PDB entry 3SDX | X-ray diffraction, 3.12 A resolution | chains E and F of the 4 polymer chains in the assembly

Chain E:
Molecule: NKT TCR Valpha24 chain
Source organism: Homo sapiens
Chain sequence (204 residues; each row starts with the number of its first residue):
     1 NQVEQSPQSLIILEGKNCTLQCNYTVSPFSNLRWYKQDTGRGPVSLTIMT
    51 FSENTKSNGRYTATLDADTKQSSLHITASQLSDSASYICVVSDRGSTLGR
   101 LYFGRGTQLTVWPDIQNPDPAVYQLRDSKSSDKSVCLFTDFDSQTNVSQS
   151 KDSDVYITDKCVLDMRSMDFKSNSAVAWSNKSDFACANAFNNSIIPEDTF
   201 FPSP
Unresolved in the structure: 129-133, 151-152, 204
Disulfide bonds: Cys22-Cys89, Cys136-Cys186
Residues lining bound ligands: GCY (N-[(2S,3R)-1-(beta-D-galactopyranosyloxy)-3-hydroxyoctadec-4-en-2-yl]tetracosanamide): Pro28, Phe29, Ser30, Phe51, Arg94, Gly95

Chain F:
Molecule: NKT TCR autoreactive-Vbeta11 chain
Source organism: Homo sapiens
Chain sequence (247 residues; row label = number of the first residue in the row):
     1 EADIYQTPRYLVIGTGKKITLECSQTMGHDKMYWYQQDPGMELHLIHYSY
    51 GVNSTEKGDLSSESTVSRIRTEHFPLTLESARPSHTSQYLCASSEFGGTE
   101 RTQETQYFGPGTRLLVLEDLKNVFPPEVAVFEPSEAEISHTQKATLVCLA
   151 TGFYPDHVELSWWVNGKEVHSGVCTDPQPLKEQPALNDSRYALSSRLRVS
   201 ATFWQNPRNHFRCQVQFYGLSENDEWTQDRAKPVTQIVSAEAWGRAD
Unresolved in the structure: 1, 98-101
Disulfide bonds: Cys23-Cys91, Cys148-Cys213

How chain E and chain F interact:
Inter-chain disulfides: Cys161(E)-Cys174(F)
Contacting residue pairs (70; chain E residue first):
  Asn1(E) with Glu42(F), hydrogen bond
  Arg33(E) with Glu104(F); Gln106(F)
  Tyr35(E) with Gln106(F), hydrogen bond; Phe108(F), hydrophobic
  Gln37(E) with Gln37(F), hydrogen bond; Leu90(F)
  Gly40(E) with Gln88(F)
  Gly42(E) with Leu90(F); Gly109(F)
  Pro43(E) with Phe108(F)
  Ile48(E) with Glu104(F); Thr105(F)
  Gly95(E) with Phe96(F)
  Thr97(E) with Lys31(F), hydrogen bond (backbone-side chain); Tyr50(F); Glu104(F)
  Leu101(E) with Gln106(F)
  Phe103(E) with Tyr35(F); Glu42(F); Leu43(F), hydrophobic
  Gly104(E) with Glu42(F)
  Arg105(E) with Gly40(F); Met41(F)
  Asp119(E) with His140(F), salt bridge
  Tyr123(E) with Ser134(F); Ala136(F); Glu137(F); Thr141(F)
  Gln124(E) with Ser134(F)
  Leu125(E) with Glu132(F); Pro133(F); Ser134(F); Val147(F), hydrophobic
  Arg126(E) with Phe131(F); Glu132(F), hydrogen bond (backbone-backbone)
  Asp127(E) with Val130(F); Phe131(F)
  Ser134(E) with Phe131(F)
  Val135(E) with Phe131(F), hydrophobic; Leu149(F), hydrophobic
  Leu137(E) with Thr145(F)
  Asp140(E) with Thr141(F); Arg198(F), salt bridge
  Tyr156(E) with Glu182(F), hydrogen bond (side chain-backbone)
  Ile157(E) with Leu180(F)
  Thr158(E) with Asp176(F); Ser194(F)
  Cys161(E) with Cys174(F), disulfide; Thr175(F); Arg196(F)
  Val162(E) with Cys174(F), hydrogen bond (backbone-side chain)
  Leu163(E) with Gly172(F); Arg196(F); Arg198(F)
  Asp164(E) with Ser171(F); Gly172(F), hydrogen bond (backbone-backbone)
  Met165(E) with Ser171(F); Arg198(F)
  Arg166(E) with His170(F); Ser171(F), hydrogen bond (backbone-side chain)
  Met168(E) with Ser200(F)
  Phe170(E) with Lys143(F); Arg198(F)
  Ser172(E) with Arg198(F), hydrogen bond
  Ser174(E) with Arg196(F), hydrogen bond (backbone-side chain)
  Trp178(E) with Leu149(F), hydrophobic; Ala192(F), hydrophobic
  Phe200(E) with His140(F)
  Pro202(E) with Ala136(F), hydrophobic
Also at the interface, not in a pair above, chain E (49 interface residues in all): Arg41, Ser45, Ser96, Leu98, Gly99, Thr139, Asp159, Ala175, Val176
Also at the interface, not in a pair above, chain F (48 interface residues in all): Gln103, Pro110, Ala129, Thr151, Val173, Val199

Summary:
Chain E and chain F form an interface of 49 and 48 residues respectively; the contacts include 1 disulfide
bond, 11 hydrogen bonds and 2 salt bridges. Polar contacts include Asp119(E)-His140(F), Asp140(E)-Arg198(F)
and Asn1(E)-Glu42(F). Bound to chain E: compound GCY.
Chain E is NKT TCR Valpha24 chain and chain F is NKT TCR autoreactive-Vbeta11 chain, both from Homo sapiens;
the structure, Crystal structure of human autoreactive-Valpha24 NKT TCR in complex with
CD1d-beta-galactosylceramide, was determined by X-ray diffraction, deposited together with 3SCM, 3SDA, 3SDC
and 3SDD.
